PDB entry 8FWM | electron microscopy, 3.49 A resolution | chains p and s of the 15 polymer chains in the assembly

Chain p (and s):
Molecule: Tail sheath protein
From: Agrobacterium phage Milano
Notes: chain s of this document is another copy of the same molecule, construct and numbering; everything in this record applies to it too
UniProtKB: A0A482MFS8 (A0A482MFS8_9CAUD); residue numbers follow UniProt; this construct covers 1-503
Sequence (503 residues; numbered 1 to 503; the number before each row is that of its first residue):
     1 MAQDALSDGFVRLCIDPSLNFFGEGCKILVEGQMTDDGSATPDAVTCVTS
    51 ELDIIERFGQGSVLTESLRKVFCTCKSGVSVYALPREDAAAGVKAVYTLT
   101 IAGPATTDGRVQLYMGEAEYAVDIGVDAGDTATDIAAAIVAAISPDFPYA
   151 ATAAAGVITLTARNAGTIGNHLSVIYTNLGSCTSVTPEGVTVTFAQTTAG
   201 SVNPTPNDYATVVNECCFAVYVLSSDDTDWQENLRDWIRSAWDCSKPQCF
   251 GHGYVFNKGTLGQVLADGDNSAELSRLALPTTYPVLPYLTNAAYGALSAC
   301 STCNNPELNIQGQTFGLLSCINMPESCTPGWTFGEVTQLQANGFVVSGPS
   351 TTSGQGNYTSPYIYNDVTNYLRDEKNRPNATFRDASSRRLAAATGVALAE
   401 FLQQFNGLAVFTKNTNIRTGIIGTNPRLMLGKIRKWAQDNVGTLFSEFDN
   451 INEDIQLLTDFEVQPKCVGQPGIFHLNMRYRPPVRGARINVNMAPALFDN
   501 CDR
Disordered / not traced: 1-3, 90-200, 348-362, 499-503 (chain s: 1-4, 90-200, 349-359, 499-503)
Cystine bridges: Cys26-Cys303, Cys73-Cys320, Cys75-Cys300, Cys217-Cys249

How chain p and chain s interact:
Cross-chain cystine bridges: Cys14(p)-Cys244(s)
Contacting residue pairs (26):
  Asp4(p) - Cys249(s)
  Asp4(p) - Val396(s)
  Ala5(p) - Glu400(s)
  Leu6(p) - Pro247(s)
  Leu6(p) - Ala399(s)  hydrophobic
  Ser7(p) - Pro247(s)
  Asp8(p) - Gln403(s)
  Phe10(p) - Leu402(s)
  Phe10(p) - Gln403(s)
  Phe10(p) - Phe405(s)
  Phe10(p) - Asn406(s)
  Val11(p) - Leu402(s)
  Arg12(p) - Cys244(s)  hydrogen bond (side chain-backbone)
  Arg12(p) - Lys246(s)
  Leu13(p) - Asp243(s)
  Leu13(p) - Gln248(s)  hydrogen bond (backbone-side chain)
  Cys14(p) - Cys244(s)  disulfide
  Pro17(p) - Tyr370(s)
  Pro17(p) - Asp373(s)
  Pro17(p) - Phe382(s)  hydrophobic
  Ser18(p) - Asp373(s)  hydrogen bond (backbone-side chain)
  Phe21(p) - Asn477(s)
  Ser50(p) - Lys375(s)
  Glu51(p) - Lys375(s)  salt bridge
  Leu52(p) - Glu374(s)
  Leu52(p) - Lys375(s)
Other interface residues (no listed pair), chain p (17 interface residues in all): Ile15
Other interface residues (no listed pair), chain s (29 interface residues in all): Trp242, Phe250, Arg372, Thr381, Ala391, Gly395, Gln456, Met478, Arg479, Tyr480

Overview:
17 residues of chain p face 29 of chain s across their interface, with 1 disulfide bond, 3 hydrogen bonds and
1 salt bridge. Polar contacts include Glu51(p)-Lys375(s), Arg12(p)-Cys244(s) and Leu13(p)-Gln248(s).
Chain p and chain s are both Tail sheath protein (Agrobacterium phage Milano); the structure, Structure of
tail-neck junction of Agrobacterium phage Milano, was determined by electron microscopy, deposited together
with 8FWE, 8FWG, 8FXP and 8FXR.
